PDB entry 7OOC | electron microscopy, 3.70 A resolution | chains M and 5 of the 21 polymer chains in the assembly

[Chain M]
Molecule: 30S ribosomal protein S14 type Z
Organism: Mycoplasma pneumoniae (strain ATCC 29342 / M129)
Reference sequence: Q50305 (RS14Z_MYCPN); residues 1-61 here = UniProt positions 1-61
Chain sequence (61 residues; numbered 1 to 61; the number before each row is that of its first residue):
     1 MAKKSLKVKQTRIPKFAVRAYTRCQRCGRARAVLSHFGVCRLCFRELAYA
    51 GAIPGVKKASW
Unresolved in the structure: 1
Swiss-Prot annotation at these positions:
  - binding site (Zn(2+)): Cys-24, Cys-27, Cys-40, Cys-43
Ion coordination: Zn2+: Cys-24, Cys-27, Cys-40, Cys-43

[Chain 5]
Molecule: 16S rRNA
Organism: Mycoplasma pneumoniae (strain ATCC 29342 / M129)
Sequence (1520 nucleotides; each row starts with the number of its first residue):
     1 UUUUUCUGAGAGUUUGAUCCUGGCUCAGGAUUAACGCUGGCGGCAUGCCU
    51 AAUACAUGCAAGUCGAUCGAAAGUAGUAAUACUUUAGAGGCGAACGGGUG
   101 AGUAACACGUAUCCAAUCUACCUUAUAAUGGGGGAUAACUAGUUGAAAGA
   151 CUAGCUAAUACCGCAUAAGAACUUUGGUUCGCAUGAAUCAAAGUUGAAAG
   201 GACCUGCAAGGGUUCGUUAUUUGAUGAGGGUGCGCCAUAUCAGCUAGUUG
   251 GUGGGGUAACGGCCUACCAAGGCAAUGACGUGUAGCUAUGCUGAGAAGUA
   301 GAAUAGCCACAAUGGGACUGAGACACGGCCCAUACUCCUACGGGAGGCAG
   351 CAGUAGGGAAUUUUUCACAAUGAGCGAAAGCUUGAUGGAGCAAUGCCGCG
   401 UGAACGAUGAAGGUCUUUAAGAUUGUAAAGUUCUUUUAUUUGGGAAGAAU
   451 GACUUUAGCAGGUAAUGGCUAGAGUUUGACUGUACCAUUUUGAAUAAGUG
   501 ACGACUAACUAUGUGCCAGCAGUCGCGGUAAUACAUAGGUCGCAAGCGUU
   551 AUCCGGAUUUAUUGGGCGUAAAGCAAGCGCAGGCGGAUUGAAAAGUCUGG
   601 UGUUAAAGGCAGCUGCUUAACAGUUGUAUGCAUUGGAAACUAUUAAUCUA
   651 GAGUGUGGUAGGGAGUUUUGGAAUUUCAUGUGGAGCGGUGAAAUGCGUAG
   701 AUAUAUGAAGGAACACCAGUGGCGAAGGCGAAAACUUAGGCCAUUACUGA
   751 CGCUUAGGCUUGAAAGUGUGGGGAGCAAAUAGGAUUAGAUACCCUAGUAG
   801 UCCACACCGUAAACGAUAGAUACUAGCUGUCGGGGCGAUCCCCUCGGUAG
   851 UGAAGUUAACACAUUAAGUAUCUCGCCUGGGUAGUACAUUCGCAAGAAUG
   901 AAACUCAAACGGAAUUGACGGGGACCCGCACAAGUGGUGGAGCAUGUUGC
   951 UUAAUUCGACGGUACACGAAAAACCUUACCUAGACUUGACAUCCUUGGCA
  1001 AAGUUAUGGAAACAUAAUGGAGGUUAACCGAGUGACAGGUGGUGCAUGGU
  1051 UGUCGUCAGCUCGUGUCGUGAGAUGUUGGGUUAAGUCCCGCAACGAGCGC
  1101 AACCCUUAUCGUUAGUUACAUUGUCUAGCGAGACUGCUAAUGCAAAUUGG
  1151 AGGAAGGAAGGGAUGACGUCAAAUCAUCAUGCCCCUUAUGUCUAGGGCUG
  1201 CAAACGUGCUACAAUGGCCAAUACAAACAGUCGCCAGCUUGUAAAAGUGA
  1251 GCAAAUCUGUAAAGUUGGUCUCAGUUCGGAUUGAGGGCUGCAAUUCGUCC
  1301 UCAUGAAGUCGGAAUCACUAGUAAUCGCGAAUCAGCUAUGUCGCGGUGAA
  1351 UACGUUCUCGGGUCUUGUACACACCGCCCGUCAAACUAUGAAAGCUGGUA
  1401 AUAUUUAAAAACGUGUUGCUAACCAUUAGGAAGCGCAUGUCAAGGAUAGC
  1451 ACCGGUGAUUGGAGUUAAGUCGUAACAAGGUACCCCUACGAGAACGUGGG
  1501 GGUGGAUCACCUCCUUUCUA
Unresolved in the structure: 1-4, 181-184, 1020-1027, 1510-1520

[Chain M / chain 5 interface]
Pairs across the interface - 57 pairs, chain M then chain 5:
  Ala-2(M) / G1039(5)  hydrogen bond to the phosphate
  Ala-2(M) / U1040(5)  phosphate contact
  Ala-2(M) / U1191(5)  phosphate contact
  Lys-3(M) / G1039(5)  phosphate contact
  Lys-3(M) / U1040(5)  hydrogen bond to the base
  Lys-3(M) / C1178(5)  phosphate contact
  Lys-4(M) / C990(5)  base contact
  Lys-4(M) / G1038(5)  phosphate contact
  Lys-4(M) / G1039(5)  hydrogen bond to the phosphate
  Ser-5(M) / A989(5)  base contact
  Ser-5(M) / U1191(5)  hydrogen bond to the phosphate
  Ser-5(M) / C1192(5)  hydrogen bond to the phosphate
  Leu-6(M) / U976(5)  phosphate contact
  Val-8(M) / A989(5)  base contact
  Val-8(M) / C990(5)  sugar contact
  Lys-9(M) / C1192(5)  salt bridge to the phosphate
  Lys-9(M) / U1193(5)  salt bridge to the phosphate
  Arg-12(M) / A989(5)  hydrogen bond to the sugar
  Ile-13(M) / G1003(5)  phosphate contact
  Phe-16(M) / C1291(5)  stacking on the base
  Val-18(M) / C974(5)  base contact
  Val-18(M) / G1290(5)  sugar contact
  Val-18(M) / A1292(5)  base contact
  Arg-19(M) / C974(5)  hydrogen bond to the base
  Arg-19(M) / C975(5)  base contact
  Arg-19(M) / A1194(5)  salt bridge to the phosphate
  Tyr-21(M) / C975(5)  sugar contact
  Thr-22(M) / C1333(5)  hydrogen bond to the phosphate
  Cys-27(M) / U1177(5)  hydrogen bond to the sugar
  Arg-29(M) / G968(5)  sugar contact
  Arg-29(M) / A969(5)  salt bridge to the phosphate
  Arg-29(M) / U1177(5)  hydrogen bond to the sugar
  Arg-31(M) / A969(5)  hydrogen bond to the base
  Arg-31(M) / A972(5)  salt bridge to the phosphate
  Ala-32(M) / A969(5)  phosphate contact
  Ala-32(M) / A970(5)  sugar contact
  Ala-32(M) / A971(5)  hydrogen bond to the phosphate
  Val-33(M) / U1332(5)  sugar contact
  Ser-35(M) / U1332(5)  hydrogen bond to the phosphate
  Ser-35(M) / C1333(5)  phosphate contact
  His-36(M) / G1230(5)  phosphate contact
  His-36(M) / U1332(5)  phosphate contact
  Arg-41(M) / G968(5)  hydrogen bond to the phosphate
  Arg-41(M) / A969(5)  salt bridge to the phosphate
  Leu-42(M) / U1177(5)  base contact
  Arg-45(M) / U1050(5)  hydrogen bond to the phosphate
  Arg-45(M) / U1051(5)  salt bridge to the phosphate
  Lys-58(M) / A1163(5)  sugar contact
  Lys-58(M) / U1164(5)  salt bridge to the phosphate
  Ala-59(M) / G1162(5)  sugar contact
  Ala-59(M) / A1163(5)  sugar contact
  Ser-60(M) / C1105(5)  hydrogen bond to the base
  Ser-60(M) / U1106(5)  sugar contact
  Ser-60(M) / G1162(5)  hydrogen bond to the base
  Trp-61(M) / A1227(5)  phosphate contact
  Trp-61(M) / C1228(5)  sugar contact
  Trp-61(M) / G1343(5)  sugar contact
Also at the interface, not in a pair above, chain M (34 interface residues in all): Lys-15, Ala-17, Arg-23, Ala-30, Leu-34, Cys-43
Also at the interface, not in a pair above, chain 5 (43 interface residues in all): U977, A978, A1011, G1041, G1161, A1331, A1334

[Overview]
The interface between chain M and chain 5 involves 34 residues on one side and 43 on the other; the contacts
include 17 hydrogen bonds, 8 salt bridges and 1 aromatic stacking contact. Polar pairs include
Lys-3(M)/U1040(5), Arg-19(M)/C974(5) and Arg-31(M)/A969(5).
Here chain M is 30S ribosomal protein S14 type Z and chain 5 is 16S rRNA, both from Mycoplasma pneumoniae
(strain ATCC 29342 / M129). Entry 7OOC (Mycoplasma pneumoniae 30S subunit of ribosomes in
chloramphenicol-treated cells) was determined by electron microscopy, deposited together with 7OOD, 7P6Z,
7PAH, 7PAI, 7PAJ, 7PAK and 23 further entries.
